2X1U - chain A; structure by X-ray diffraction, 1.84 A resolution.

Chain A:
Name: Triosephosphate isomerase, glycosomal
Source organism: Trypanosoma brucei brucei
Notes: EC 5.3.1.1
UniProtKB: P04789 (TPIS_TRYBB); numbering as in UniProt; present here: 2-13, 15-72, 80-234, 238-250
Chain sequence (238 residues; each row starts with the number of its first residue; note: 11 numbers in that range are skipped by the numbering (no residue carries them; nothing is unmodelled there)):
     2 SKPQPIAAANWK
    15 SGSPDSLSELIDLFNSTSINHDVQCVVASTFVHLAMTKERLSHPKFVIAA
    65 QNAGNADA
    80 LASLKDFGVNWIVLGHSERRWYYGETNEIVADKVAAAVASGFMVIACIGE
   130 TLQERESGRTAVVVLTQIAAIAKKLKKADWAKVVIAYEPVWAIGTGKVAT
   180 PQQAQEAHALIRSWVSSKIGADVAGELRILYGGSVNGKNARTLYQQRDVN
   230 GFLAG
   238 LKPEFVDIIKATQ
Not modelled in the structure: 13, 15-19
Differences from the reference sequence: engineered mutation Ser15 (Asn in P04789), Pro18 (Gln in P04789), Asp19 (Gln in P04789), Gly68 (Ile in P04789), Asn69 (Ala in P04789), Ala70 (Lys in P04789), Asp71 (Ser in P04789), Ala72 (Gly in P04789), Ala81 (Pro in P04789), Ser82 (Ile in P04789), Trp100 (Ala in P04789), Ala233 (Val in P04789)
UniProt features mapped onto this chain:
  - binding site (substrate): Asn11, Lys13
  - active site: His95 (Electrophile), Glu167 (Proton acceptor)

In short:
UniProt lists substrate-binding residues Asn11 and Lys13 and active-site residues His95 and Glu167.
Chain A is Triosephosphate isomerase, glycosomal (Trypanosoma brucei brucei); the structure, Crystallographic
binding studies with an engineered monomeric variant of triosephosphate isomerase, was determined by X-ray
diffraction, deposited together with 2X1R, 2X1S, 2X1T, 2X2G and 2X16.
